PDB entry 6MJJ | X-ray diffraction, 1.93 A resolution | chains D and A of the 4 polymer chains in the assembly

== Chain D ==
Name: Beta-chain, Tcell receptor chain, T cell receptor beta constant 2, CHIMERIC PROTEIN
Organism: Mus musculus
UniProtKB: chimeric construct of A2NTY6, A0N8J3, A0A5B9: residues 0-94 from A2NTY6 (A2NTY6_MOUSE) positions 29-123 (UniProt number = residue number + 29); residues 99-130 from A0N8J3 positions 96-127 (UniProt number = residue number - 3); residues 131-240 from A0A5B9 positions 19-128 (UniProt number = residue number - 112)
Sequence (241 residues; each row starts with the number of its first residue; numbering starts at 0):
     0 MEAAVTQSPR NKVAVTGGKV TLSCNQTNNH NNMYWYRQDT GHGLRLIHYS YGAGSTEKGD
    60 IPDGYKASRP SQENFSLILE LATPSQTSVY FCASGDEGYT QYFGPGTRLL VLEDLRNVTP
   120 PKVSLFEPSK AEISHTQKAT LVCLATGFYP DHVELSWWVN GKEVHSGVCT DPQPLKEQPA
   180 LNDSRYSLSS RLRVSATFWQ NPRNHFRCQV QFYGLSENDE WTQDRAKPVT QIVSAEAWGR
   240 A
Disordered / not traced: 0-1
Construct notes: linker (95-98, 130); variant C168 (Ser56 in A0A5B9), S186 (Cys74 in A0A5B9)
Disulfides: C23-C91, C142-C207
Metal / ion sites: Na+ site 1: Y33, D95; Na+ site 2 near S128 (its only coordinating residue here)

== Chain A ==
Name: Antigen-presenting glycoprotein CD1d1
Organism: Mus musculus
UniProtKB: A0A0R4J090 (A0A0R4J090_MOUSE); residues 1-279 here correspond to UniProt positions 19-297 (UniProt number = residue number + 18)
Sequence (285 residues; row label = number of the first residue in the row):
     1 SEAQQKNYTF RCLQMSSFAN RSWSRTDSVV WLGDLQTHRW SNDSATISFT KPWSQGKLSN
    61 QQWEKLQHMF QVYRVSFTRD IQELVKMMSP KEDYPIEIQL SAGCEMYPGN ASESFLHVAF
   121 QGKYVVRFWG TSWQTVPGAP SWLDLPIKVL NADQGTSATV QMLLNDTCPL FVRGLLEAGK
   181 SDLEKQEKPV AWLSSVPSSA HGHRQLVCHV SGFYPKPVWV MWMRGDQEQQ GTHRGDFLPN
   241 ADETWYLQAT LDVEAGEEAG LACRVKHSSL GGQDIILYWH HHHHH
Disordered / not traced: 1-6, 280-285
Construct notes: expression tag (280-285)
Disulfides: C104-C168, C208-C263
Covalently attached groups: N-acetylglucosamine (NAG) linked to N20, N42; glycan linked to N165
Metal / ion sites: Na+: A152 (shared with 1 residue of chain C)
Residues lining bound ligands: JU4 (N-[(2S,3S,4R)-1-({4-O-[(3,4-dichlorophenyl)methyl]-alpha-D-galactopyranosyl}oxy)-3,4-dihydroxyoctadecan-2-yl]hexacosanamide): F10, C12, Q14, S28, V30, H38, W40, I47, W63, L66, M69, F70, Y73, S76, F77, D80, I81, L84, V85, I98, L100, A102, G103, L116, V118, F120, W133, W142, L143, P146, L150, D153, G155, T156, A158, T159, V160, L163, L164, T167, C168, F171

== Interface between chain D and chain A ==
Pairs across the interface (10):
  Y48(D) with E83(A), hydrogen bond; K86(A), hydrogen bond
  Y50(D) with E83(A), hydrogen bond; K86(A); M87(A), hydrophobic
  E56(D) with R21(A), salt bridge; K86(A)
  E96(D) with K148(A); V149(A); A152(A)
Also at the interface, not in a pair above, chain D (6 interface residues in all): N30, G97
Also at the interface, not in a pair above, chain A (8 interface residues in all): L145

== Overview ==
The interface between chain D and chain A involves 6 residues on one side and 8 on the other, with 3 hydrogen
bonds and 1 salt bridge. Polar pairs include E56(D)-R21(A), Y48(D)-E83(A) and Y48(D)-K86(A). Bound to chain A:
compound JU4.
Chain D is Beta-chain, Tcell receptor chain, T cell receptor beta constant 2, CHIMERIC PROTEIN and chain A is
Antigen-presenting glycoprotein CD1d1, both from Mus musculus; the structure, Crystal structure of the
mCD1d/xxm (JJ290) /iNKTCR ternary complex, was determined by X-ray diffraction together with 6MIV, 6MIY, 6MJ4,
6MJ6, 6MJA, 6MJI and 6MJQ from the same study.
